PDB entry 2W3D | X-ray diffraction, 2.00 A resolution | chains A and B

Chain A (and B):
Molecule: Two component sensor histidine kinase devs (gaf family protein)
Organism: Mycobacterium tuberculosis
Notes: EC 2.7.3.-; fragment: gaf domain, residues 63-210; chain B of this document is another copy of the same molecule, construct and numbering; everything in this record applies to it too
UniProt: P95194 (DEVS_MYCTU); residue numbers follow UniProt; this construct covers 63-210
Chain sequence (153 residues; row label = number of the first residue in the row):
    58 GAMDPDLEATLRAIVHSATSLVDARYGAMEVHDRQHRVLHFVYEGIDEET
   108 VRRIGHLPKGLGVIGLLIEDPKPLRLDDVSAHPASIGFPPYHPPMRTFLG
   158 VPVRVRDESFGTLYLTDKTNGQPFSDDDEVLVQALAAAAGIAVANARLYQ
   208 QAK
Disordered / not traced: 206-210 (chain B: 58-62, 207-210)
Sequence notes: expression tag (58-62)
Modified residues: Mse60 (selenomethionine; parent Met); Mse86 (selenomethionine; parent Met); Mse152 (selenomethionine; parent Met)
Bound ions: Ca2+: Asp80, Asp183; heme Fe near His149 (its only coordinating residue here)
Ligand contacts: heme (HEM): Tyr83, Gly84, Ala85, Phe98, Tyr100, Glu101, Ile103, Val108, Ile111, His113, Leu114, Pro115, Lys116, Gly117, Leu118, Gly119, Val120, Ile121, Val136, Ala141, Ser142, Ile143, Gly144, Phe145, Pro146, His149, Mse152, Phe155, Tyr171, Thr173
From the paper describing this entry:
  - heme coordination: His149
  - binding site for heme: Ala85, Phe98, Ile103, Ile111, Leu114, Pro115, Lys116, Gly117, Leu118, Val120, Ile121, Ser142, Phe145, Pro146, Mse152, Phe155, Tyr171
  - contacts within the chain: Glu87-Tyr171 (hydrogen bond), Glu87-His89 (hydrogen bond)

Chain A / chain B interface:
Contacting residue pairs (26):
  Pro62(A) with Arg163(B)
  Asp63(A) with Val162(B); Arg163(B), hydrogen bond (side chain-backbone); Ile198(B)
  Leu64(A) with Ile198(B), hydrophobic
  Thr67(A) with Ala194(B); Ala195(B); Ile198(B)
  Ala70(A) with Ala191(B)
  Ser74(A) with Ala191(B)
  Leu78(A) with Asp184(B); Leu188(B), hydrophobic
  Leu188(A) with Leu78(B), hydrophobic
  Ala191(A) with Leu78(B), hydrophobic
  Leu192(A) with Leu188(B), hydrophobic
  Ala195(A) with Leu192(B), hydrophobic; Ala195(B)
  Ile198(A) with Thr67(B); Ile71(B), hydrophobic; Ala195(B)
  Ala199(A) with Ile198(B)
  Asn202(A) with Ile198(B); Ala199(B); Asn202(B), hydrogen bond
  Ala203(A) with Ile198(B)
  Leu205(A) with Asn202(B), hydrogen bond (backbone-side chain)
Other interface residues (no listed pair), chain A (20 interface residues in all): Ile71, His73, Ser77, Val187
Other interface residues (no listed pair), chain B (16 interface residues in all): Ser74, Val187

In short:
The interface between chain A and chain B involves 20 residues on one side and 16 on the other, with 3
hydrogen bonds. Among the polar pairs are Asp63(A)-Arg163(B), Asn202(A)-Asn202(B) and Leu205(A)-Asn202(B).
Chain A binds heme. From the paper: a binding site for heme at Ala85(A), Phe98(A) and Ile103(A) among others;
heme coordination by His149(A).
Both chains are Two component sensor histidine kinase devs (gaf family protein) (Mycobacterium tuberculosis).
Entry 2W3D (Structure of the first GAF domain of Mycobacterium tuberculosis DosS) was determined by X-ray
diffraction, deposited together with 2W3E, 2W3F, 2W3G and 2W3H.
